Entry 4HN5 (X-ray diffraction, 1.90 A resolution); this record covers chains A and C of the 4 polymer chains in the assembly.

== Chain A ==
Molecule: Glucocorticoid receptor
From: Homo sapiens
Notes: fragment: Glucocorticoid Receptor DNA Binding Domain
UniProt: P04150 (GCR_HUMAN); numbering as in UniProt (aligned over 417-506)
Amino-acid sequence (117 residues; numbered 390 to 506; the number before each row is that of its first residue):
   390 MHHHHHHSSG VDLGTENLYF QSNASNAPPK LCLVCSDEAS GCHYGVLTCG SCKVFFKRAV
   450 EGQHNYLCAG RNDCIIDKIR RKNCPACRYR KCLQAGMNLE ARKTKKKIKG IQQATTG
Unresolved in the structure: 390-418, 491-506
Construct notes: expression tag (390-416)
Metal / ion sites: Zn2+ site 1: Cys421, Cys424, Cys438, Cys441; Zn2+ site 2: Cys457, Cys463, Cys473, Cys476
From the paper describing this entry:
  - binding site for the 16-nt DNA strand: Lys442, Val443, Arg447
  - binding site for the 16-nt DNA strand (chain C): Lys442, Arg447
  - mutagenesis - K442A: decreased binding to nGRE
  - conformationally variable residues (side-chain flip): Arg447, His453
  - contacts within the chain: Arg447-His453 (hydrogen bond), His453-Tyr455
  - mutagenesis - A458T: decreased binding to (+)GRE
  - mutagenesis - A458T: decreased binding to TSLP nGRE
  - mutagenesis - R460D/D462R: unchanged binding to (+)GRE
  - mutagenesis - R460D/D462R: increased binding to TSLP nGRE
  - mutagenesis - R460D/D462R: increased signaling

== Chain C ==
Molecule: 16-nt DNA strand
Sequence (16 nucleotides; row label = number of the first residue in the row):
   857 CGCCTCCGGG AGAGCT

== How chain A and chain C interact ==
Residue-residue contacts - 9 pairs, chain A then chain C:
  Gly430(A) with DC863(C), phosphate contact
  Cys431(A) with DC863(C), hydrogen bond to the phosphate
  His432(A) with DC863(C), sugar contact; DG864(C), salt bridge to the phosphate
  Tyr433(A) with DG864(C), hydrogen bond to the phosphate; DG865(C), hydrogen bond to the phosphate
  Lys442(A) with DG864(C), base contact; DG865(C), hydrogen bond to the base
  Lys446(A) with DG865(C), phosphate contact
Also at the interface, not in a pair above, chain A (7 interface residues in all): Ser429
Also at the interface, not in a pair above, chain C (4 interface residues in all): DG866

== In short ==
The interface between chain A and chain C involves 7 residues on one side and 4 on the other, with 4 hydrogen
bonds and 1 salt bridge. Polar contacts include Lys442(A)-DG865(C), Cys431(A)-DC863(C) and Tyr433(A)-DG864(C).
The paper reports a binding site for the 16-nt DNA strand at Lys442(A), Val443(A) and Arg447(A); K442A of
chain A reduces binding to nGRE; 3 substitutions were tested in all.
Chain A is Glucocorticoid receptor (Homo sapiens) and chain C is a 16-nt DNA strand; the structure, GR DNA
Binding Domain - TSLP nGRE Complex, was determined by X-ray diffraction, deposited together with 4HN6.
